Entry 8EG8 (electron microscopy, 3.30 A resolution); this record covers chains G and H of the 8 polymer chains in the assembly.

== Chain G (and H) ==
Protein: DNA-directed RNA polymerase subunit alpha
Organism: Escherichia coli
Notes: EC 2.7.7.6; chain H of this document is another copy of the same molecule, construct and numbering; everything in this record applies to it too
Reference sequence: P0A7Z6 (RPOA_ECO57); residue numbers follow UniProt; this construct covers 1-234
Sequence (239 residues; numbered 1 to 239; the number before each row is that of its first residue):
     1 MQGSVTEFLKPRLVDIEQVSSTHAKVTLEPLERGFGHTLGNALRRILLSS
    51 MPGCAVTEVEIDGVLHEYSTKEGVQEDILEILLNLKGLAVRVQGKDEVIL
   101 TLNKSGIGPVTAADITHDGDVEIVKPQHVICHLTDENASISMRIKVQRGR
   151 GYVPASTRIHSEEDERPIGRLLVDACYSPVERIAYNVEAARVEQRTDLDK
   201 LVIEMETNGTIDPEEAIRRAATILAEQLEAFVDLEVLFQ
Unresolved in the structure: 1-6, 159-166, 233-239 (chain H: 1-3, 159-168, 233-239)
Construct notes: expression tag (235-239)

== Interface between chain G and chain H ==
Residue-residue contacts (63):
  Glu-7(G) / Arg-150(H)  salt bridge
  Phe-8(G) / Arg-150(H)
  Phe-8(G) / Ile-223(H)  hydrophobic
  Phe-8(G) / Gln-227(H)
  Leu-9(G) / Gln-227(H)
  Lys-10(G) / Glu-226(H)  salt bridge
  Pro-11(G) / Gln-227(H)
  Pro-11(G) / Ala-230(H)
  Leu-13(G) / Phe-231(H)
  Leu-28(G) / Phe-231(H)  hydrophobic
  Glu-32(G) / Gln-227(H)  hydrogen bond
  Gly-34(G) / Arg-45(H)  hydrogen bond (backbone-side chain)
  Phe-35(G) / Ile-46(H)  hydrophobic
  Phe-35(G) / Ser-50(H)
  Phe-35(G) / Ile-223(H)  hydrophobic
  Phe-35(G) / Gln-227(H)
  His-37(G) / Arg-45(H)
  Thr-38(G) / Ala-42(H)
  Thr-38(G) / Arg-45(H)  hydrogen bond
  Leu-39(G) / Leu-224(H)  hydrophobic
  Leu-39(G) / Leu-228(H)  hydrophobic
  Asn-41(G) / Asn-41(H)
  Ala-42(G) / Thr-38(H)
  Arg-45(G) / Gly-34(H)  hydrogen bond (side chain-backbone)
  Arg-45(G) / His-37(H)
  Arg-45(G) / Thr-38(H)
  Ile-46(G) / Phe-35(H)  hydrophobic
  Ser-50(G) / Phe-8(H)
  Ser-50(G) / Phe-35(H)
  Arg-148(G) / Val-5(H)
  Gly-149(G) / Val-5(H)
  Arg-150(G) / Ser-4(H)
  Arg-150(G) / Val-5(H)
  Arg-150(G) / Phe-8(H)
  Arg-150(G) / Glu-32(H)  salt bridge
  Arg-218(G) / Phe-231(H)  hydrogen bond (side chain-backbone)
  Ala-221(G) / Phe-231(H)  hydrophobic
  Ala-221(G) / Val-232(H)
  Thr-222(G) / Val-232(H)
  Ile-223(G) / Phe-8(H)  hydrophobic
  Ile-223(G) / Phe-35(H)  hydrophobic
  Leu-224(G) / Leu-39(H)  hydrophobic
  Leu-224(G) / Leu-228(H)  hydrophobic
  Ala-225(G) / Val-232(H)  hydrophobic
  Glu-226(G) / Lys-10(H)  salt bridge
  Gln-227(G) / Phe-8(H)
  Gln-227(G) / Leu-9(H)
  Gln-227(G) / Pro-11(H)
  Gln-227(G) / Phe-35(H)
  Leu-228(G) / Ala-221(H)
  Leu-228(G) / Leu-224(H)  hydrophobic
  Leu-228(G) / Ala-225(H)
  Ala-230(G) / Pro-11(H)
  Ala-230(G) / Arg-12(H)  hydrogen bond (backbone-side chain)
  Phe-231(G) / Leu-13(H)  hydrophobic
  Phe-231(G) / Leu-28(H)  hydrophobic
  Phe-231(G) / Leu-43(H)  hydrophobic
  Phe-231(G) / Ile-217(H)  hydrophobic
  Phe-231(G) / Arg-218(H)  hydrogen bond (backbone-side chain)
  Phe-231(G) / Ala-221(H)  hydrophobic
  Val-232(G) / Arg-218(H)
  Val-232(G) / Ala-221(H)  hydrophobic
  Val-232(G) / Thr-222(H)
Also at the interface, not in a pair above, chain G (38 interface residues in all): Arg-12, Leu-31, Ser-49, Pro-52, Ile-217
Also at the interface, not in a pair above, chain H (37 interface residues in all): Thr-6, Glu-7

== Overview ==
The interface between chain G and chain H involves 38 residues on one side and 37 on the other, with 7
hydrogen bonds and 4 salt bridges. Polar contacts include Glu-7(G)/Arg-150(H), Lys-10(G)/Glu-226(H) and
Arg-150(G)/Glu-32(H).
Chain G and chain H are both DNA-directed RNA polymerase subunit alpha (Escherichia coli); the structure,
Cryo-EM structure of consensus elemental paused elongation complex with a folded TL, was determined by
electron microscopy, deposited together with 8EG7, 8EGB, 8EH8, 8EH9, 8EHA, 8EHF and 8EHI.
